Entry 8A0L (X-ray diffraction, 2.00 A resolution); this record covers chains C and E of the 6 polymer chains in the assembly.

== Chain C ==
Name: Tubulin alpha-1B chain
From: Bos taurus
UniProt: P81947 (TBA1B_BOVIN); residue numbers follow UniProt; this construct covers 1-451
Chain sequence (451 residues; numbered 1 to 451; the number before each row is that of its first residue):
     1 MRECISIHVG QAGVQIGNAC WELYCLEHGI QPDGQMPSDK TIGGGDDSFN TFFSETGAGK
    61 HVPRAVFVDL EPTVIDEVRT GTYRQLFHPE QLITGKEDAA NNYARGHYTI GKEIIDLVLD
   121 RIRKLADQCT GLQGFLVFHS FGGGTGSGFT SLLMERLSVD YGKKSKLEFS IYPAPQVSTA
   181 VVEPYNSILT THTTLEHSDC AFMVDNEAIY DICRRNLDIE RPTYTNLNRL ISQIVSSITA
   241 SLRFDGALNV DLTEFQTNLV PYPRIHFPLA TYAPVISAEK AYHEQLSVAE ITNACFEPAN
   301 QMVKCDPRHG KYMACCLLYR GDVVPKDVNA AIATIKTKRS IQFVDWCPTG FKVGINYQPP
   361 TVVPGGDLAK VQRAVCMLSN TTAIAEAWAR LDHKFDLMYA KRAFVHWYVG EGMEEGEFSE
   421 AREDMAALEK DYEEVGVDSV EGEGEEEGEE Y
Not modelled in the structure: 441-451
Metal / ion sites: Ca2+: Asp39, Thr41, Gly44, Glu55
Ligand contacts: GTP (guanosine-5'-triphosphate): Gly10, Gln11, Ala12, Gln15, Ile16, Asp69, Asp98, Ala99, Ala100, Asn101, Ser140, Gly142, Gly143, Gly144, Thr145, Gly146, Ile171, Pro173, Val177, Ser178, Thr179, Glu183, Asn206, Tyr224, Leu227, Asn228, Ile231

== Chain E ==
Name: Stathmin-4
From: Rattus norvegicus
UniProt: P63043 (STMN4_RAT); residues 5-145 here correspond to UniProt positions 49-189 (UniProt number = residue number + 44)
Chain sequence (143 residues; each row starts with the number of its first residue):
     3 MADMEVIELN KCTSGQSFEV ILKPPSFDGV PEFNASLPRR RDPSLEEIQK KLEAAEERRK
    63 YQEAELLKHL AEKREHEREV IQKAIEENNN FIKMAKEKLA QKMESNKENR EAHLAAMLER
   123 LQEKDKHAEE VRKNKELKEE ASR
Not modelled in the structure: 3-5, 29-43, 144-145
Sequence notes: initiating methionine (3); expression tag (4)
UniProt features mapped onto this chain:
  - modified residue: Ser46 (Phosphoserine)

== Interface between chain C and chain E ==
Residue-residue contacts - 35 pairs, chain C then chain E:
  His107(C) - Leu101(E)
  His107(C) - Lys104(E)
  His107(C) - Met105(E)
  Tyr108(C) - Lys104(E)
  Tyr108(C) - Met105(E)  hydrophobic
  Tyr108(C) - Asn108(E)
  Thr109(C) - Arg112(E)
  Lys112(C) - Met105(E)
  Glu155(C) - Leu101(E)
  Glu155(C) - Lys104(E)  salt bridge
  Arg156(C) - Leu101(E)
  Ser158(C) - Phe93(E)
  Ser158(C) - Ile94(E)
  Val159(C) - Ile94(E)
  Val159(C) - Ala97(E)  hydrophobic
  Val159(C) - Lys98(E)
  Gly162(C) - Asn90(E)
  Gly162(C) - Phe93(E)
  Gly162(C) - Ile94(E)
  Lys163(C) - Asn90(E)  hydrogen bond (backbone-side chain)
  Lys163(C) - Phe93(E)
  Thr193(C) - Lys104(E)
  Glu196(C) - Phe93(E)
  Glu196(C) - Lys100(E)  salt bridge
  His197(C) - Phe93(E)
  Val409(C) - His115(E)  hydrogen bond (backbone-side chain)
  Gly410(C) - Arg112(E)
  Glu411(C) - Asn108(E)  hydrogen bond (backbone-side chain)
  Glu411(C) - Arg112(E)  salt bridge
  Gly412(C) - Asn108(E)
  Gly412(C) - Asn111(E)  hydrogen bond (backbone-side chain)
  Gly412(C) - Arg112(E)
  Met413(C) - Asn108(E)
  Glu414(C) - Ser107(E)  hydrogen bond
  Glu414(C) - Asn111(E)  hydrogen bond
Interface residues without a listed pair, chain C (20 interface residues in all): Leu152
Interface residues without a listed pair, chain E (15 interface residues in all): Glu89

== In short ==
20 residues of chain C and 15 residues of chain E are in contact, with 6 hydrogen bonds and 3 salt bridges.
Polar pairs include Glu155(C)-Lys104(E), Glu196(C)-Lys100(E) and Glu411(C)-Arg112(E). Ligands of chain C: GTP.
Asp39(C), Thr41(C), Gly44(C) and Glu55(C) form the Ca2+ site.
Here chain C is Tubulin alpha-1B chain (Bos taurus) and chain E is Stathmin-4 (Rattus norvegicus). Entry 8A0L
(Tubulin-CW1-complex) was determined by X-ray diffraction (same publication as 7ZX2).
